6PH2 - chains A and B; structure by X-ray diffraction, 2.34 A resolution.

[Chain A (and B)]
Name: Blue-light-activated histidine kinase
From: Brucella melitensis biotype 1 (strain 16M / ATCC 23456 / NCTC 10094)
Notes: EC 2.7.13.3; chain B of this document is another copy of the same molecule, construct and numbering; everything in this record applies to it too
Reference sequence: Q8YC53 (LOVHK_BRUME); numbering as in UniProt (aligned over 15-155)
Sequence (148 residues; numbered 14 to 161; the number before each row is that of its first residue):
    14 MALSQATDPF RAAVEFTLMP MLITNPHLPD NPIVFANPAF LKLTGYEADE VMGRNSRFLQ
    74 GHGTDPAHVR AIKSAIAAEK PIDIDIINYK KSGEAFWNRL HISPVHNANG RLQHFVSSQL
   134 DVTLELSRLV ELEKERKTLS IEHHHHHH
Unresolved in the structure: 14-16, 142-161 (chain B: 14-18, 142-161)
Differences from the reference sequence: initiating methionine (14); engineered mutation Ser69 (Cys in Q8YC53); expression tag (156-161)
Small-molecule neighbours: FMN (flavin mononucleotide): Leu35, Thr37, Asn44, Asn68, Ser69, Arg70, Leu72, Gln73, Val82, Ile85, Lys86, Ile89, Ile99, Asn101, Asn111, Leu113, Ile115, Phe128, Val129, Ser130, Gln132

[How chain A and chain B interact]
Residue-residue contacts - 39 pairs, chain A then chain B:
  Ser17(A) with Ala121(B)
  Ala19(A) with Asn120(B); Gln126(B)
  Thr20(A) with His119(B); Gln126(B), hydrogen bond (backbone-side chain)
  Asp21(A) with Asp21(B)
  Pro22(A) with His127(B); Val129(B)
  Phe23(A) with Arg24(B); Ile36(B), hydrophobic; Phe48(B), hydrophobic
  Arg24(A) with Phe23(B)
  Ala25(A) with Val118(B), hydrophobic
  Ala26(A) with Val27(B), hydrophobic; Met34(B)
  Val27(A) with Phe23(B), hydrophobic; Ala26(B), hydrophobic; Val27(B), hydrophobic
  Phe29(A) with His114(B), hydrogen bond (backbone-side chain); Ser116(B); Pro117(B)
  Leu31(A) with Asp96(B); His114(B)
  Met34(A) with Thr30(B)
  Ile36(A) with Phe23(B), hydrophobic
  Phe48(A) with Phe23(B), hydrophobic
  His114(A) with Phe29(B), hydrogen bond (side chain-backbone)
  Ser116(A) with Phe29(B)
  Pro117(A) with Phe29(B)
  Val118(A) with Ala25(B), hydrophobic
  His119(A) with Thr20(B), hydrogen bond (backbone-side chain)
  Asn120(A) with Ala19(B), hydrogen bond (side chain-backbone); Thr20(B)
  Gln126(A) with Ala19(B); Thr20(B), hydrogen bond (side chain-backbone)
  His127(A) with Pro22(B)
  Val129(A) with Pro22(B)
  Ser131(A) with Thr30(B)
  Arg141(A) with Arg141(B)
Other interface residues (no listed pair), chain A (31 interface residues in all): Gln18, Thr30, Met32, Asp96, Ala121
Other interface residues (no listed pair), chain B (29 interface residues in all): Leu31, Met32, Ser131

[Overview]
31 residues of chain A and 29 residues of chain B are in contact; the contacts include 6 hydrogen bonds. Polar
contacts include Thr20(A)-Gln126(B), Phe29(A)-His114(B) and His119(A)-Thr20(B). Ligands of chain A: flavin
mononucleotide.
Chain A and chain B are both Blue-light-activated histidine kinase (Brucella melitensis biotype 1 (strain 16M
/ ATCC 23456 / NCTC 10094)); the structure, Complete LOV domain from the LOV-HK sensory protein from Brucella
abortus (mutant C69S, construct 15-155), was determined by X-ray diffraction together with 6PH3, 6PH4 and 6PPS
from the same study.
